Entry 7MUC (electron microscopy, 3.80 A resolution); this record covers chains ED and EK of the 189 polymer chains in the assembly.

# Chain ED
Name: DotD
Source organism: Legionella pneumophila
UniProtKB: O52183 (O52183_LEGPN); residue numbers follow UniProt; this construct covers 1-163
Amino-acid sequence (163 residues; numbered 1 to 163; the number before each row is that of its first residue):
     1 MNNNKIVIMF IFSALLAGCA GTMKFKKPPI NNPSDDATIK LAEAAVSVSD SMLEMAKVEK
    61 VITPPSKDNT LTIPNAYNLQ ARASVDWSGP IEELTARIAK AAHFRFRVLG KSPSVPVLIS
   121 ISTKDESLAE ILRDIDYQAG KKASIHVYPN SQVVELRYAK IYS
Unresolved in the structure: 1-22, 163
From the paper describing this entry:
  - post-translational modification sites: Cys19 (citing earlier work)

# Chain EK
Name: Inner membrane lipoprotein YiaD
Source organism: Legionella pneumophila
UniProtKB: O53086 (O53086_LEGPN); residue numbers follow UniProt; this construct covers 1-189
Amino-acid sequence (189 residues; each row starts with the number of its first residue):
     1 MRSLRTNYIY VLFKTTGLLF LLLLSACNRS GYIPENEVPK LPCRVDGACD ATIIKMMTDL
    61 NKKGIKVASV GQNYLISIPA SALFADQSPR LNWASYSLLN EIAAFLKQFR KIAITVTSYS
   121 SKYVSVKRER ALTLARSRVV SEYLWSQGVD SRIIFTQGLG SDKPITSYTL GGDRSPNARV
   181 EITFRRAVA
Unresolved in the structure: 1-37, 189
From the paper describing this entry:
  - post-translational modification sites: Cys27 (citing earlier work)

# Interface between chain ED and chain EK
Residue-residue contacts (22):
  Tyr77(ED) with Arg130(EK), hydrogen bond
  Ala81(ED) with Thr156(EK)
  Arg82(ED) with Arg138(EK); Phe155(EK); Thr156(EK), hydrogen bond (backbone-backbone)
  Ala83(ED) with Ile154(EK); Phe155(EK), hydrophobic
  Ser84(ED) with Trp145(EK); Arg152(EK); Ile153(EK); Ile154(EK), hydrogen bond (backbone-backbone)
  Val85(ED) with Arg152(EK); Ile153(EK), hydrophobic
  Asp86(ED) with Arg152(EK), hydrogen bond (backbone-backbone)
  Arg97(ED) with Ile112(EK); Phe155(EK)
  Ile98(ED) with Phe155(EK), hydrophobic
  Ala101(ED) with Phe155(EK), hydrophobic
  Lys124(ED) with Glu142(EK); Trp145(EK)
  Asp125(ED) with Arg138(EK), salt bridge; Glu142(EK)
Also at the interface, not in a pair above, chain ED (15 interface residues in all): Trp87, Thr123, Leu128
Also at the interface, not in a pair above, chain EK (12 interface residues in all): Ala113, Gln157

# In short
15 residues of chain ED and 12 residues of chain EK are in contact; the contacts include 4 hydrogen bonds and
1 salt bridge. Polar pairs include Asp125(ED)-Arg138(EK), Tyr77(ED)-Arg130(EK) and Arg82(ED)-Thr156(EK). The
paper reports modification sites Cys19(ED) and Cys27(EK).
Here chain ED is DotD and chain EK is Inner membrane lipoprotein YiaD, both from Legionella pneumophila. Entry
7MUC (Legionella pneumophila Dot/Icm T4SS C1 Reconstruction) was determined by electron microscopy (same
publication as 7MUD, 7MUE, 7MUQ, 7MUS, 7MUV, 7MUW and 7MUY).
